PDB entry 2AET | X-ray diffraction, 2.75 A resolution | chain A

[Chain A]
Name: Trichodiene synthase
Organism: Fusarium sporotrichioides
Notes: EC 4.2.3.6
UniProt: P13513 (TRI5_FUSSP); residue numbers follow UniProt; this construct covers 1-374
Amino-acid sequence (374 residues; row label = number of the first residue in the row):
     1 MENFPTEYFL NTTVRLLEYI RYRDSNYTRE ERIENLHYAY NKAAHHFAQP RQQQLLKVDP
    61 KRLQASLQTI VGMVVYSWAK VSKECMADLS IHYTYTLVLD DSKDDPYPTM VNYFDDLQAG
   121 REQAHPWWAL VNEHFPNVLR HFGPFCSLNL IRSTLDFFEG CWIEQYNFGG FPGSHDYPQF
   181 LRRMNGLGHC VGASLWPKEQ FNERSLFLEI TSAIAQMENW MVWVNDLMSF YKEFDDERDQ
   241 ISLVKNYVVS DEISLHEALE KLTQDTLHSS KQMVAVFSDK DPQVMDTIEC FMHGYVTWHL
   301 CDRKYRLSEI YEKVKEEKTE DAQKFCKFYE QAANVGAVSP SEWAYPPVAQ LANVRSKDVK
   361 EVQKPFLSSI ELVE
Disordered / not traced: 1-2, 355-374
Construct notes: engineered mutation K304 (Arg in P13513)
Curated features (UniProtKB/Swiss-Prot):
  - region: D100 to D104 (Aspartate-rich domain)
  - binding site (Mg(2+)): D100, E164, N225, S229, E233, D239, I241
  - mutagenesis: D100 (D100E: Does not significantly perturb the overall structure of trichodiene synthase but leads to an increased KM, a reduction in kcat, as well as to the production of anomalous sesquiterpene products ...), D101 (D101E: Leads to an increased KM for Mg(2+), a reduction in kcat, as well as to the production of anomalous sesquiterpene products in addition to trichodiene when incubated with farnesyl diphosphate), D104 (D104E: Does not significantly affect the KM and kcat for farnesyl diphosphate), C146 (C146F: Leads to the loss of activity), C190 (C190F: Increases the KM for farnesyl diphosphate by about 1.3-fold and reduces the kcat by about 2000-fold), N225 (N225D: Increases the KM for farnesyl diphosphate by about 6-fold and reduces the kcat by about 28-fold. Leads to complete loss of activity; when associated with S-229), S229 (S229T: Increases the KM for farnesyl diphosphate by about 77-fold and reduces the kcat by about 9-fold. Leads to complete loss of activity; when associated with D-225), Y295 (Y295F: Does not affect the catalytic activity), Y305 (Y305F: Does not cause large changes in the overall structure but increases the KM for farnesyl diphosphate by about 7-fold ...)
Reported in the primary citation:
  - mutagenesis - R304K (5,000-fold): decreased catalytic activity (citing earlier work)

[In short]
UniProt lists 7 Mg2+-binding residues and 9 mutagenesis sites. From the paper: R304K reduces catalytic
activity.
Chain A is Trichodiene synthase (Fusarium sporotrichioides); the structure, R304K trichodiene synthase:
Complex with Mg, pyrophosphate, and (4S)-7-azabisabolene, was determined by X-ray diffraction (same
publication as 2AEK and 2AEL).
